PDB entry 8ES8 | electron microscopy, 2.65 A resolution | chains Z and A of the 11 polymer chains in the assembly

# Chain Z
Protein: T-cell surface glycoprotein CD3 zeta chain
Organism: Homo sapiens
UniProt: P20963 (CD3Z_HUMAN); residue numbers follow UniProt; this construct covers 1-164
Sequence (173 residues; numbered 1 to 173; the number before each row is that of its first residue):
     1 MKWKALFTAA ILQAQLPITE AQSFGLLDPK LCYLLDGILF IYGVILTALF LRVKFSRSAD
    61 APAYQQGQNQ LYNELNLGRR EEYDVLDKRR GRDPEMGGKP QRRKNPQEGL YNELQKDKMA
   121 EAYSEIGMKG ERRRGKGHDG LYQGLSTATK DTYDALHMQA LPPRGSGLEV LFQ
Unresolved in the structure: 1-21, 57-173
Construct notes: expression tag (165-173)
Curated features (UniProtKB/Swiss-Prot):
  - modified residue: Ser58 (Phosphoserine), Tyr64 (Phosphotyrosine), Tyr72 (Phosphotyrosine), Tyr83 (Phosphotyrosine), Tyr111 (Phosphotyrosine), Tyr123 (Phosphotyrosine), Tyr142 (Phosphotyrosine), Tyr153 (Phosphotyrosine)
  - mutagenesis: Asp36 (D36E/L/V: Decreases cell surface expression of IgG Fc receptor complex)

# Chain A
Protein: PN45545 TCR alpha chain
Organism: Homo sapiens
Sequence (278 residues; each row starts with the number of its first residue; numbers below 1 keep their minus sign (Met-19 is residue -19)):
   -19 MSLSSLLKVV TASLWLGPGI AQKITQTQPG MFVQEKEAVT LDCTYDTSDP SYGLFWYKQP
    41 SSGEMIFLIY QGSYDQQNAT EGRYSLNFQK ARKSANLVIS ASQLGDSAMY FCAMRGGGSG
   101 GSYIPTFGRG TSLIVHPNIQ NPDPAVYQLR DSKSSDKSVC LFTDFDSQTN VSQSKDSDVY
   161 ITDKTVLDMR SMDFKSNSAV AWSNKSDFAC ANAFNNSIIP EDTFFPSPES SCDVKLVEKS
   221 FETDTNLNFQ NLSVIGFRIL LLKVAGFNLL MTLRLWSS
Unresolved in the structure: -19 to 1
Disulfides: Cys23-Cys92, Cys140-Cys190
Glycans and other covalent adducts: N-acetylglucosamine (NAG) linked to Asn58, Asn150, Asn184, Asn195

# Chain Z / chain A interface
Residue-residue contacts (16):
  Gln22(Z) with Glu218(A), hydrogen bond; Lys219(A), hydrogen bond (backbone-backbone); Phe221(A), hydrogen bond (backbone-backbone)
  Ser23(Z) with Phe221(A), hydrogen bond (backbone-backbone); Glu222(A); Thr223(A)
  Phe24(Z) with Phe221(A), hydrophobic; Thr223(A)
  Leu26(Z) with Asn228(A); Asn231(A), hydrogen bond (backbone-side chain)
  Leu27(Z) with Thr223(A); Leu227(A); Asn228(A); Asn231(A)
  Cys32(Z) with Arg238(A)
  Asp36(Z) with Arg238(A), salt bridge
Also at the interface, not in a pair above, chain Z (10 interface residues in all): Gly25, Leu35, Leu39
Also at the interface, not in a pair above, chain A (13 interface residues in all): Leu232, Ile235, Ile239, Leu242

# Summary
Chain Z and chain A form an interface of 10 and 13 residues respectively, with 5 hydrogen bonds and 1 salt
bridge. Polar contacts include Asp36(Z)-Arg238(A), Gln22(Z)-Glu218(A) and Leu26(Z)-Asn231(A). Covalently
linked N-acetylglucosamine: at Asn58(A), Asn150(A), Asn184(A) and Asn195(A).
Chain Z is T-cell surface glycoprotein CD3 zeta chain and chain A is PN45545 TCR alpha chain, both from Homo
sapiens; the structure, CryoEM structure of PN45545 TCR-CD3 in complex with HLA-A2 MAGEA4 (230-239), was
determined by electron microscopy together with 8ES7, 8ES9, 8ESA and 8ESB from the same study.
